2ZFM - chain A; structure by X-ray diffraction, 2.31 A resolution.

Chain A:
Protein: Kinesin-like protein KIF1A, Kinesin heavy chain isoform 5C
Organism: Mus musculus
Notes: fragment: KIF1A (residues 1-355), KIF5C (residues 329-334)
Reference sequence: chimeric construct of P33173, P28738: residues 1-355 from P33173 (KIF1A_MOUSE) positions 1-355 (same numbers); residues 356-361 from P28738 positions 329-334 (UniProt number = residue number - 27)
Sequence (366 residues; each row starts with the number of its first residue):
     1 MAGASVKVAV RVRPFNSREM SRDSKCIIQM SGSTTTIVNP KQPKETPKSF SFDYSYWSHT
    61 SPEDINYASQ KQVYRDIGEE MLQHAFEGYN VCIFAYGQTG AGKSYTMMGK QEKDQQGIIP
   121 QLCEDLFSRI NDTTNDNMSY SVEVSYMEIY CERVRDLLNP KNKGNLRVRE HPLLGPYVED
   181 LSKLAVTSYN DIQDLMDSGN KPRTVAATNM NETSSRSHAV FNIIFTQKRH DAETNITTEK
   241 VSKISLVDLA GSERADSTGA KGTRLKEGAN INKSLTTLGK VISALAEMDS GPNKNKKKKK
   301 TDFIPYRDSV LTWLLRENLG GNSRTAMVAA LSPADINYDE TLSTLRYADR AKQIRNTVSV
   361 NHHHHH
Unresolved in the structure: 1-3, 255-268, 290-302, 359-366
Construct notes: expression tag (362-366)
Residues lining bound ligands: ADP (adenosine-5'-diphosphate): Arg11, Arg13, Pro14, Ser58, Tyr67, Gln98, Thr99, Gly100, Ala101, Gly102, Lys103, Ser104, Tyr105, Lys110

Overview:
Bound to chain A: ADP.
Chain A is Kinesin-like protein KIF1A, Kinesin heavy chain isoform 5C (Mus musculus); the structure, Crystal
Structure of the Kif1A Motor Domain After Mg Release, was determined by X-ray diffraction together with 2ZFI,
2ZFJ, 2ZFK and 2ZFL from the same study.
